Entry 7WFE (electron microscopy, 3.25 A resolution); this record covers chains BB and BF of the 16 polymer chains in the assembly.

[Chain BB]
Protein: Photosystem I P700 chlorophyll a apoprotein A2
Source organism: Arabidopsis thaliana
Notes: EC 1.97.1.12
UniProt: P56767 (PSAB_ARATH); residue numbers follow UniProt; this construct covers 1-734
Chain sequence (734 residues; each row starts with the number of its first residue):
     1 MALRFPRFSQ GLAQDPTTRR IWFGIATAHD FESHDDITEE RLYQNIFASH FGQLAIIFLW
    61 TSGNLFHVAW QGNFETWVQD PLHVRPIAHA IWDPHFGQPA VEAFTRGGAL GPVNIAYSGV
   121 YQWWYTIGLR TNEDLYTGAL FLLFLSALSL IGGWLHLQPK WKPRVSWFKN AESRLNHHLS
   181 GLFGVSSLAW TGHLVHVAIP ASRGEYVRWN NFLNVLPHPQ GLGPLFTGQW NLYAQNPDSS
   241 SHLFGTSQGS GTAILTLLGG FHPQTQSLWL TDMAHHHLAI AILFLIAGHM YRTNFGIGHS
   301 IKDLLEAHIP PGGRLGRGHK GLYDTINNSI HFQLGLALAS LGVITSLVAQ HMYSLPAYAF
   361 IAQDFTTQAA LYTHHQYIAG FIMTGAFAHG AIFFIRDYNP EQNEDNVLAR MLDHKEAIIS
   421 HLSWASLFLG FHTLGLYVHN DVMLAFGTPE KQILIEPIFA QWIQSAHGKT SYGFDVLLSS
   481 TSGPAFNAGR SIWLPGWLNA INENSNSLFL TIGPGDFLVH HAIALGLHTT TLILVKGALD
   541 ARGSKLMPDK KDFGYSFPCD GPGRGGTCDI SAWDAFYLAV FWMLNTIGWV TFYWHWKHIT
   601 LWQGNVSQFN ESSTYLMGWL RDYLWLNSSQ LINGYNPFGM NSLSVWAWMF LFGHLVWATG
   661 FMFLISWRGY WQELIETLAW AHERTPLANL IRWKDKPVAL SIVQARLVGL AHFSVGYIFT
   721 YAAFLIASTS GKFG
Disordered / not traced: 1
UniProt features mapped onto this chain:
  - binding site ([4Fe-4S] cluster): Cys559, Cys568
  - binding site (chlorophyll a): His654, Met662, Tyr670
  - binding site (phylloquinone): Trp671
Ion coordination: chlorophyll a Mg site 1 near Gln53 (its only coordinating residue here); chlorophyll a Mg site 2 near Asp93 (its only coordinating residue here); 4Fe-4S cluster Fe: Cys559, Cys568 (shared with 2 residues of chain BA)
Small-molecule neighbours:
  - beta-carotene (BCR), molecule 1: Phe5, Ile21, Ile25, Ile691
  - beta-carotene (BCR), molecule 2: Leu54, Ile57, Phe58, Trp60, Gly181, Leu182, Val185, Ser186, Leu188
  - beta-carotene (BCR), molecule 3: Thr61, Leu65, Trp123, Trp124, Ile127, Leu129, Gly138, Phe141, Leu142, Leu145, Trp209, Leu213
  - beta-carotene (BCR), molecule 4: Leu188, Leu222, Phe226, Leu278, Ile282, Leu285, His289, Ile297
  - beta-carotene (BCR), molecule 5: His331, Phe332, Gly335, Leu336, Ala339, Val343, Met383, Ala386, Phe387, Gly390, Ala391, Phe393, Phe394, Ala538
  - beta-carotene (BCR), molecule 6: Phe387, Met411, Ile418, Val535, Leu539
  - beta-carotene (BCR), molecule 7: Leu434, Gly435, Val438
  - beta-carotene (BCR), molecule 8: Val645, Trp648, Met649, Phe652, Trp671, Leu674, Ile675, Leu678, Phe719
  - beta-carotene (BCR), molecule 9: Thr685, Pro686, Leu687
  - chlorophyll a (CLA), molecule 1: Phe5, Phe8, Gly24, Ile25, Ala28, His29, Phe31, His34, Asn45, Ser49, Gly52, Gln53, Ile56
  - chlorophyll a (CLA), molecule 2: Thr18, Ile21, Trp22, Ile675, Leu678, Ala679, His682, Ile691, Arg692, Trp693, Lys694, Pro697, Val698, Leu700
  - chlorophyll a (CLA), molecule 3: Trp22, Phe652, Leu655, Val656, Thr659, Met662, Phe663, Leu700, Leu707, Val708, Ala711, His712, Val715
  - chlorophyll a (CLA), molecule 4: Ile25, Ala26, Thr27, Ala28, His29, Asp30, Glu32, His331, Leu334, Leu338, Phe381, Ile382, Thr384, Gly385, Ala388, His389, Ile392, Arg396, Tyr555, Ser556, Trp573, Phe576, Ala711
  - chlorophyll a (CLA), molecule 5: His29, Phe31, Glu32, Tyr43, Ile46, Ser49, His50, Gln53, Leu54, Ile57, Phe168, Arg174, His178, Leu182, Phe183, Ile330, His331, Gln333, Leu334, Ala337, Leu338, Leu341
  - chlorophyll a (CLA), molecule 6: His29, Gln53, Ile56, Ile57, Trp60, Leu341, Ile378, Phe381, Ile382
  - chlorophyll a (CLA), molecule 7: Phe47, Phe51, Leu148, Gly152, Leu155, His156, Trp161, Pro163, Trp167
  - chlorophyll a (CLA), molecule 8: Phe47, His50, Phe51, Leu54, Trp123, Trp167, Phe168, Asn170, Ser173, Arg174, His177, His178, Gly181, Leu182, Phe183, Ile344, Tyr358
  - chlorophyll a (CLA), molecule 9: Leu54, Ile127, Leu129, Asp134, Thr137, Gly138, Phe141, Leu145, Leu148, Ser149, Ser186, Ala189, Trp190, Gly192, His193, Val197, Val207, Arg208, Trp209, Phe212
  - chlorophyll a (CLA), molecule 10: Ile56, Trp60, Gly63, Asn64, His67, Val68, Ala88, His89, Asn114, Ile115, Ala116, Tyr117, Ser118, Val120, Val645, Trp646, Met649, Phe719
  - chlorophyll a (CLA), molecule 11: Ile57, Phe58, Trp60, Thr61, Ser118, Gly119, Val120, Trp123, Val185, Ser186, Ala189, Leu341, Ile344, Thr345, Val348, Met352, Tyr358, Leu371, His374, His375, Ile378, Ile382
  - chlorophyll a (CLA), molecule 12: Leu59, Trp60, Ser62, Gly63, Phe66, His67, Trp70, Gln71, His89, Ala90, Ile91, Trp92, Leu143
  - chlorophyll a (CLA), molecule 13: Trp60, Asn64, Tyr117, Ser118, Val120, Ala370, Leu371, Thr373, His374, Tyr377, Ile378, Phe381, Trp646, Met649, Phe652, Val715, Ile718, Phe719, Tyr721, Ala722, Leu725, Ile726
  - chlorophyll a (CLA), molecule 14: His89, Ala90, Ile91, Trp92, Asp93, Pro94, His95, Phe96, Phe104, Asn114, Ser644, Val645, Trp648
  - chlorophyll a (CLA), molecule 15: Trp123, Thr126, Ile127, Leu182, Phe183, Ser186, Ser187, Trp190, Leu194, Leu270, Met273, His276, His277, Ile280, Phe284, Ile344, Leu347, Val348, His351, Met352, Ala357, Tyr358
  - chlorophyll a (CLA), molecule 16: Trp167, Asn170, Ser173, His177, Thr293, Asn294, Phe295
  - chlorophyll a (CLA), molecule 17: Ala171, Arg174, Leu175, His178, Leu179, Phe183, Leu283, Phe284, Ile301, Leu305, Tyr323, Ile326, Asn327, Leu336, Ala337, Ser340, Leu341, Ile344
  - chlorophyll a (CLA), molecule 18: Leu175, Leu179, Phe183, Leu283, Phe284, Ala287, Met290, Tyr291, Ile301, Leu304
  - chlorophyll a (CLA), molecule 19: Asn176, His177, Ser180, Gly181, Val185, Leu285, Gly288, His289, Tyr291, Thr293, Phe295, Ile297
  - chlorophyll a (CLA), molecule 20: Leu188, Ala189, Thr191, Gly192, Val195, His196, Phe212, Leu213, Val215, Leu216, Pro217, His218, Gly221, Leu222, Leu225, Tyr233, Ile254, Leu255, Leu278
  - chlorophyll a (CLA), molecule 21: Trp230, Asn231, Tyr233, Ala234, Leu255, Thr256, Leu257, His275, Leu278, Ala279, Ile282, Leu283, Ile492
  - chlorophyll a (CLA), molecule 22: Thr256, Leu257, Gly259, Gly260, Leu268, Asp272, Met273, His275, His276, Ala279, Ile280, Leu283, His351, Leu355, Trp493, Trp497
  - chlorophyll a (CLA), molecule 23: Ile286, Ala287, His289, Met290, Ile297, Gly298, His299
  - chlorophyll a (CLA), molecule 24: Ile286, Met290, His299, Asp303, Leu304, Ala307, His308
  - chlorophyll a (CLA), molecule 25: Leu304, Leu305, His308, Leu315, His319, Leu322, Ile326, Phe332, Val407, Leu408, Met411
  - chlorophyll a (CLA), molecule 26: Ala307, His308, Ile309, Pro310, Pro311, Arg314, Leu315, His319
  - chlorophyll a (CLA), molecule 27: Arg314, Leu315, Val407, Arg410, Met411, Asp413, His414, Ala417, Ile418, His421
  - chlorophyll a (CLA), molecule 28: Ser340, Val343, Ile344, Leu347, Gln350, His351, Tyr353, Ser354, Leu355, Leu508, Phe509
  - chlorophyll a (CLA), molecule 29: Val343, Ser346, Leu347, Gln350, Gln376, Gly380, Met383, Phe387, Leu527, Thr530, Thr531, Leu534, Met583, Thr586, Ile587
  - chlorophyll a (CLA), molecule 30: Gln350, Tyr353, Tyr372, Gln376, Phe459, Ala460, Trp462, Ile463, Gln464, Phe509, Leu510, Ile512, His520, Ile523, Leu527, Val590, Tyr593, Trp594, Lys597, His598
  - chlorophyll a (CLA), molecule 31: Tyr377, Thr433, Leu434, Tyr437, Val519, Ala522, Leu525, Asn585, Trp589, Phe592, Leu616, Trp619, Leu624, Ser628, Ile632, Phe650, His654, Trp657, Phe713, Tyr717, Thr720, Tyr721, Phe724
  - chlorophyll a (CLA), molecule 32: Ala417, His421, Trp424
  - chlorophyll a (CLA), molecule 33: Ile418, His421, Leu422, Trp424, Ala425, Ala524, Leu527, His528, Thr531
  - chlorophyll a (CLA), molecule 34: Ser420, His421, Ser423, Trp424, Leu427, Phe431
  - chlorophyll a (CLA), molecule 35: Ser423, Ser426, Leu427, Gly430, Phe431, Leu434, Leu525, Thr529, Leu532, Ile533, Leu578, Phe581, Trp582
  - chlorophyll a (CLA), molecule 36: Trp424, Leu427, Phe428, Phe431, His432
  - chlorophyll a (CLA), molecule 37: Trp424, Ala425, Phe428, Leu429, Ile455, Glu456, Pro457, Ile458, Phe459, Ala460, Ile512, Asp516, Phe517, His520, His521, Ala524, His528
  - chlorophyll a (CLA), molecule 38: Phe431, His432, Gly435, Leu436, Val438, His439, Val442, Met443, Phe446, Lys451, Ile453
  - chlorophyll a (CLA), molecule 39: Leu434, Val438, Asp441, Leu525, Phe581, Trp582, Asn585, Trp589, Leu616, Leu620, Trp657, Phe713, Tyr717
  - chlorophyll a (CLA), molecule 40: Ile458, Phe459, Trp462, Phe474
  - chlorophyll a (CLA), molecule 41: Trp462, Ile463, Ala466, His467, Leu477, Leu478, Ala485, Trp493, Leu494, Trp497, Phe509
  - chlorophyll a (CLA), molecule 42: Leu477, Pro484, Ala485, Ala488, Gly489, Ile492, Trp493
  - chlorophyll a (CLA), molecule 43: Leu620, Leu624, Trp625, Trp657
  - chlorophyll a (CLA), molecule 44: Trp648, Leu651, Phe652, His654, Leu655, Trp657, Ala658, Phe661
  - chlorophyll a (CLA), molecule 45: Leu655, Ala658, Thr659, Phe661, Met662, Ile665, Tyr670, Trp671, Leu674
  - chlorophyll a (CLA), molecule 46: Leu678, Ala681, His682, Thr685, Ala688, Ile691
  - chlorophyll a (CLA), molecule 47: Trp680, Ala681, Arg684, Thr685, Pro686
  - chlorophyll a (CLA), molecule 48: Pro686, Leu687, Ala688, Leu690, Ile691
  - phylloquinone (PQN): Trp22, Ile25, Met662, Phe663, Ser666, Trp667, Arg668, Trp671, Ile675, Val698, Ala699, Leu700, Ser701, Ala705
  - 4Fe-4S cluster (SF4): Cys559, Gly561, Pro562, Thr567, Cys568, Ile702, Arg706

[Chain BF]
Protein: Photosystem I reaction center subunit III, chloroplastic
Source organism: Arabidopsis thaliana
UniProt: Q9SHE8 (PSAF_ARATH); residues 1-221 here = UniProt positions 1-221
Chain sequence (221 residues; each row starts with the number of its first residue):
     1 MSLTIPANLV LNPRSNKSLT QSVPKSSARF VCSDDKSSSS TPQSMKAFSA AVALSSILLS
    61 APMPAVADIS GLTPCKDSKQ FAKREKQQIK KLESSLKLYA PESAPALALN AQIEKTKRRF
   121 DNYGKYGLLC GSDGLPHLIV NGDQRHWGEF ITPGILFLYI AGWIGWVGRS YLIAISGEKK
   181 PAMKEIIIDV PLASRIIFRG FIWPVAAYRE FLNGDLIAKD V
Disordered / not traced: 1-67
Cystine bridges: Cys75-Cys130
Small-molecule neighbours:
  - beta-carotene (BCR), molecule 1: Val140, Asn141, Phe150, Ile151, Ala161, Gly162, Gly165, Trp166, Arg169, Trp203, Ala207, Leu216
  - beta-carotene (BCR), molecule 2: Pro153, Leu156, Phe157, Ile160, Ile164
  - chlorophyll a (CLA), molecule 1: Tyr123, Leu156, Tyr159, Ile160, Phe201
  - chlorophyll a (CLA), molecule 2: Val140, Phe150, Ile151, Gly154, Ile155, Leu158
  - chlorophyll a (CLA), molecule 3: Asn141, Gly142, Asp143, Gln144, Trp147, Ile151
  - chlorophyll a (CLA), molecule 4: Phe150, Pro153, Gly154, Phe157, Leu158, Ala161, Gly162, Ile164, Gly165, Trp203
  - chlorophyll a (CLA), molecule 5: Ile160, Trp163, Ile164, Val167, Ile197, Phe198
  - chlorophyll a (CLA), molecule 6: Ile164, Gly165, Val167, Gly168, Arg169, Tyr171, Leu172, Ile188, Ala193
  - chlorophyll a (CLA), molecule 7: Gly168, Tyr171, Leu172, Glu185, Ile186, Ile188, Val190, Ala193, Ile197
  - chlorophyll a (CLA), molecule 8: Phe201, Ile202, Val205

[Chain BB / chain BF interface]
Contacting residue pairs - 38 pairs, chain BB then chain BF:
  Gly447(BB) with Gln88(BF), hydrogen bond (backbone-side chain)
  Thr448(BB) with Gln88(BF); Arg119(BF)
  Pro449(BB) with Arg84(BF); Gln88(BF); Leu135(BF)
  Glu450(BB) with Phe81(BF); Gln88(BF), hydrogen bond; Arg119(BF), salt bridge; Phe120(BF); Tyr123(BF); Leu135(BF); Pro136(BF)
  Lys451(BB) with Arg119(BF); Tyr123(BF)
  Gln452(BB) with Leu135(BF)
  Leu454(BB) with Leu135(BF), hydrophobic; Pro136(BF); His137(BF); Leu138(BF), hydrogen bond (backbone-backbone)
  Ile455(BB) with Leu138(BF); Val140(BF), hydrophobic
  Glu456(BB) with Ser70(BF); Leu72(BF); His137(BF), salt bridge; Leu138(BF), hydrogen bond (backbone-backbone)
  Ile458(BB) with Ser70(BF); Ile139(BF), hydrophobic; Asn141(BF)
  Gln461(BB) with Ser70(BF), hydrogen bond
  Tyr472(BB) with Ser70(BF); Gly71(BF), hydrogen bond (backbone-backbone)
  Phe474(BB) with Ser70(BF)
  Pro514(BB) with His137(BF)
  Asn610(BB) with Asp133(BF)
  Glu611(BB) with Arg84(BF), salt bridge; Asp133(BF); Leu135(BF)
Also at the interface, not in a pair above, chain BB (19 interface residues in all): Ile453, Phe459, Ser471
Also at the interface, not in a pair above, chain BF (18 interface residues in all): Ile69

[Overview]
The interface between chain BB and chain BF involves 19 residues on one side and 18 on the other, with 6
hydrogen bonds and 3 salt bridges. Polar pairs include Glu450(BB)-Arg119(BF), Glu456(BB)-His137(BF) and
Glu611(BB)-Arg84(BF).
Here chain BB is Photosystem I P700 chlorophyll a apoprotein A2 and chain BF is Photosystem I reaction center
subunit III, chloroplastic, both from Arabidopsis thaliana. Entry 7WFE (Right PSI in the cyclic electron
transfer supercomplex NDH-PSI from Arabidopsis) was determined by electron microscopy (same publication as
7WFD and 7WFG).
